Entry 8H99 (X-ray diffraction, 1.94 A resolution); this record covers chains A and B.

Chain A (and B):
Protein: Threonine--tRNA ligase
Organism: Escherichia coli
Notes: EC 6.1.1.3; chain B of this document is another copy of the same molecule, construct and numbering; everything in this record applies to it too
UniProtKB: E2QMS9 (E2QMS9_ECOLX); residues 242-642 here = UniProt positions 242-642
Chain sequence (410 residues; numbered 241 to 650; the number before each row is that of its first residue):
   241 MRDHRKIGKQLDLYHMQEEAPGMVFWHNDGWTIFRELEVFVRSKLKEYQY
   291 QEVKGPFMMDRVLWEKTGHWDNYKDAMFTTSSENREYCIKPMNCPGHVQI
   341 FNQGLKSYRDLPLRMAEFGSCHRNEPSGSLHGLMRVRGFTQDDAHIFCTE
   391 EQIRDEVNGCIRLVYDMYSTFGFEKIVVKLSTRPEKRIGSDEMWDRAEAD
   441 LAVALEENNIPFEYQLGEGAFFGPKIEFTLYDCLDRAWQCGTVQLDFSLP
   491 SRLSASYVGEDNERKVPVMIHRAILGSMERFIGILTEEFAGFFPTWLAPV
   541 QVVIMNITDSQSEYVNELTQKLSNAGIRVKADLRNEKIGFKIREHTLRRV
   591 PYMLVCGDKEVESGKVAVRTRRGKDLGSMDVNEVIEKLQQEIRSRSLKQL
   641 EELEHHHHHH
Unresolved in the structure: 241, 643-650 (chain B: 241, 641-650)
Construct notes: initiating methionine (241); engineered mutation Phe462 (Tyr in E2QMS9); expression tag (643-650)
Bound ions: Zn2+: Cys334, His385, His511 (together with imidazole); Mg2+: Gln479 (together with ATP)
Ligand contacts: ATP (adenosine-5'-triphosphate): Tyr313, Arg363, Glu365, Leu373, Met374, Arg375, Val376, Phe379, Gln381, Lys465, Gln479, Cys480, Thr482, Gln484, Gly516, Ser517, Arg520
From the paper describing this entry:
  - conformationally variable residues (side-chain flip): Tyr313

Interface between chain A and chain B:
Residue-residue contacts (93; chain A residue first):
  His255(A) - Gln339(B)
  His255(A) - Gln343(B)
  Gln257(A) - Gln339(B)  hydrogen bond
  Glu258(A) - Arg325(B)  hydrogen bond (backbone-side chain)
  Glu259(A) - Met299(B)
  Glu259(A) - Asp300(B)  hydrogen bond (backbone-backbone)
  Glu259(A) - Arg325(B)
  Glu259(A) - Tyr327(B)
  Ala260(A) - Met298(B)
  Pro261(A) - Arg325(B)
  Pro261(A) - Tyr327(B)
  Met263(A) - Pro296(B)  hydrophobic
  Met263(A) - Met298(B)  hydrophobic
  Val264(A) - Lys294(B)
  Val264(A) - Pro296(B)
  Phe265(A) - Lys294(B)
  Phe265(A) - Pro296(B)
  Phe265(A) - Met299(B)  hydrophobic
  Phe265(A) - Gln339(B)
  Trp266(A) - Val293(B)
  Trp266(A) - Lys294(B)  hydrogen bond (backbone-backbone)
  Trp266(A) - Ile340(B)
  His267(A) - Ile340(B)
  His267(A) - Gln343(B)
  Asn268(A) - Gln291(B)
  Asn268(A) - Glu292(B)  hydrogen bond (side chain-backbone)
  Asn268(A) - Val293(B)
  Trp271(A) - Glu292(B)  hydrogen bond
  Trp271(A) - Val293(B)
  Trp271(A) - Lys294(B)
  Arg275(A) - Arg282(B)
  Arg275(A) - Glu292(B)  salt bridge
  Arg282(A) - Arg275(B)
  Lys286(A) - Ser563(B)  hydrogen bond (side chain-backbone)
  Gln291(A) - Asn268(B)
  Glu292(A) - Asn268(B)  hydrogen bond (backbone-side chain)
  Glu292(A) - Trp271(B)  hydrogen bond
  Glu292(A) - Arg275(B)  salt bridge
  Val293(A) - Trp266(B)
  Val293(A) - Asn268(B)
  Val293(A) - Trp271(B)
  Lys294(A) - Val264(B)
  Lys294(A) - Phe265(B)
  Lys294(A) - Trp266(B)  hydrogen bond (backbone-backbone)
  Lys294(A) - Trp271(B)
  Pro296(A) - Met263(B)  hydrophobic
  Pro296(A) - Val264(B)
  Pro296(A) - Phe265(B)
  Phe297(A) - Phe297(B)  hydrophobic
  Phe297(A) - His362(B)
  Met298(A) - Ala260(B)
  Met298(A) - Met263(B)  hydrophobic
  Met298(A) - His362(B)
  Met299(A) - Glu259(B)
  Met299(A) - Phe265(B)  hydrophobic
  Asp300(A) - Glu259(B)  hydrogen bond (backbone-backbone)
  Phe318(A) - Met298(B)  hydrophobic
  Phe318(A) - Thr320(B)
  Phe318(A) - Ser321(B)
  Phe318(A) - Ser322(B)
  Thr319(A) - Thr319(B)
  Thr319(A) - Thr320(B)  hydrogen bond (backbone-side chain)
  Thr320(A) - Phe318(B)
  Thr320(A) - Thr319(B)  hydrogen bond (side chain-backbone)
  Ser321(A) - Phe318(B)
  Ser322(A) - Phe318(B)
  Ser322(A) - Asn364(B)  hydrogen bond
  Ser322(A) - Arg377(B)  hydrogen bond
  Glu323(A) - Pro366(B)
  Glu323(A) - Ser367(B)  hydrogen bond
  Glu323(A) - Arg377(B)  salt bridge
  Arg325(A) - Glu258(B)  salt bridge
  Arg325(A) - Glu259(B)
  Arg325(A) - Pro261(B)
  Tyr327(A) - Glu259(B)
  Tyr327(A) - Pro261(B)
  Ile329(A) - Ile329(B)  hydrophobic
  Gln339(A) - His255(B)
  Gln339(A) - Gln257(B)  hydrogen bond
  Gln339(A) - Phe265(B)
  Ile340(A) - Trp266(B)
  Ile340(A) - His267(B)
  Gln343(A) - His255(B)
  Gln343(A) - His267(B)
  Ser360(A) - Phe297(B)
  His362(A) - Phe297(B)
  His362(A) - Met298(B)
  Asn364(A) - Ser322(B)  hydrogen bond
  Pro366(A) - Glu323(B)
  Ser367(A) - Glu323(B)  hydrogen bond
  Arg377(A) - Ser322(B)  hydrogen bond
  Arg377(A) - Glu323(B)  salt bridge
  Ser563(A) - Lys286(B)  hydrogen bond (backbone-side chain)
Interface residues without a listed pair, chain A (47 interface residues in all): Gly295, Gly336, Glu365
Interface residues without a listed pair, chain B (46 interface residues in all): Gly295, Gly336, Glu365

Summary:
47 residues of chain A face 46 of chain B across their interface, with 21 hydrogen bonds and 5 salt bridges.
Among the polar pairs are Arg275(A)-Glu292(B), Glu323(A)-Arg377(B) and Arg325(A)-Glu258(B). Chain A binds ATP.
The Zn2+ site is built by Cys334(A), His385(A) and His511(A). From the paper: conformational variability at
Tyr313(A).
Chain A and chain B are both Threonine--tRNA ligase (Escherichia coli); the structure, Crystal structure of E.
coli ThrS catalytic domain mutant, was determined by X-ray diffraction together with 8H98, 8H9A, 8H9B and 8H9C
from the same study.
